6NMI - chains A and G of the 8 polymer chains in the assembly; structure by electron microscopy, 3.70 A resolution.

== Chain A ==
Molecule: General transcription and DNA repair factor IIH helicase subunit XPB
Organism: Homo sapiens
Notes: EC 3.6.4.12
Amino-acid sequence (653 residues; each row starts with the number of its first residue; note: 44 numbers in that range are skipped by the numbering (no residue carries them; nothing is unmodelled there); X marks 18 residues of unknown identity (built as UNK)):
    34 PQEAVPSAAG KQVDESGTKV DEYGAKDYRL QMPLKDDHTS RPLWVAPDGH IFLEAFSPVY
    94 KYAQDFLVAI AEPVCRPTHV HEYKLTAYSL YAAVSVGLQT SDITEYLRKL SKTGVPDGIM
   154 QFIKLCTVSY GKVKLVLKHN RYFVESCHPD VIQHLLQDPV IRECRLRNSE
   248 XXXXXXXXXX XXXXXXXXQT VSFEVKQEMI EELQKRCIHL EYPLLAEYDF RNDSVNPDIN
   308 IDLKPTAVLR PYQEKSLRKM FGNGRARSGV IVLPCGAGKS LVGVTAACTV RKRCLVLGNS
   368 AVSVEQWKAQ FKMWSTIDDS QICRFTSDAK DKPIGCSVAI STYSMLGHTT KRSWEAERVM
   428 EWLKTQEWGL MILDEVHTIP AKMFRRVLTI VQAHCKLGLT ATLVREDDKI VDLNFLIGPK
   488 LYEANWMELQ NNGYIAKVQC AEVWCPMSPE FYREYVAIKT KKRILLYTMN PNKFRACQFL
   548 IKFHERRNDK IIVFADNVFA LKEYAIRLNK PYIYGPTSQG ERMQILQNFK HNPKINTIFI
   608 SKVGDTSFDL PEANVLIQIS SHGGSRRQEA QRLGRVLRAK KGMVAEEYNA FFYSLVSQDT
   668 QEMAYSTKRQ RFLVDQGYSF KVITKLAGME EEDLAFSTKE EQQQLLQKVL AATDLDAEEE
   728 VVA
From the paper describing this entry:
  - disease-associated variants - T119P: decreased stability (proposed by the authors, not directly observed)

== Chain G ==
Molecule: General transcription factor IIH subunit 5, p8
Organism: Homo sapiens
UniProt: Q6ZYL4 (TF2H5_HUMAN); residue numbers follow UniProt; this construct covers 1-71
Amino-acid sequence (71 residues; row label = number of the first residue in the row):
     1 MVNVLKGVLI ECDPAMKQFL LYLDESNALG KKFIIQDIDD THVFVIAELV NVLQERVGEL
    61 MDQNAFSLTQ K
Unresolved in the structure: 1, 68-71
Swiss-Prot annotation at these positions:
  - modified residue: Thr-69 (Phosphothreonine)
  - natural variant: Leu-21 (L21P: In TTD3)

== Interface between chain A and chain G ==
Residue-residue contacts (13):
  Pro-516(A) / Pro-14(G)  hydrophobic
  Pro-516(A) / Gln-18(G)
  Tyr-519(A) / Ala-15(G)
  Tyr-519(A) / Phe-19(G)  hydrophobic
  Arg-520(A) / Gln-18(G)
  Val-523(A) / Tyr-22(G)  hydrogen bond (backbone-side chain)
  Ala-524(A) / Tyr-22(G)  hydrophobic
  Lys-526(A) / Tyr-22(G)
  Arg-530(A) / Asn-64(G)  hydrogen bond (side chain-backbone)
  Asp-666(A) / Met-61(G)
  Thr-667(A) / Ala-65(G)
  Gln-668(A) / Ala-65(G)
  Gln-668(A) / Ser-67(G)
Also at the interface, not in a pair above, chain A (11 interface residues in all): Glu-517

== Overview ==
Chain A and chain G form an interface of 11 and 9 residues respectively; the contacts include 2 hydrogen
bonds. Among the polar pairs are Val-523(A)/Tyr-22(G) and Arg-530(A)/Asn-64(G). From the paper: T119P of chain
A reduces stability.
Chain A is General transcription and DNA repair factor IIH helicase subunit XPB and chain G is General
transcription factor IIH subunit 5, p8, both from Homo sapiens; the structure, Cryo-EM structure of the human
TFIIH core complex, was determined by electron microscopy.
